PDB entry 8BA8 | electron microscopy, 3.40 A resolution | chains C and D of the 14 polymer chains in the assembly

Chain C (and D):
Molecule: Chaperonin GroEL
Source organism: Escherichia coli K-12
Notes: EC 5.6.1.7; chain D of this document is another copy of the same molecule, construct and numbering; everything in this record applies to it too
Reference sequence: P0A6F5 (CH60_ECOLI); residue numbers follow UniProt; this construct covers 1-548
Amino-acid sequence (548 residues; row label = number of the first residue in the row):
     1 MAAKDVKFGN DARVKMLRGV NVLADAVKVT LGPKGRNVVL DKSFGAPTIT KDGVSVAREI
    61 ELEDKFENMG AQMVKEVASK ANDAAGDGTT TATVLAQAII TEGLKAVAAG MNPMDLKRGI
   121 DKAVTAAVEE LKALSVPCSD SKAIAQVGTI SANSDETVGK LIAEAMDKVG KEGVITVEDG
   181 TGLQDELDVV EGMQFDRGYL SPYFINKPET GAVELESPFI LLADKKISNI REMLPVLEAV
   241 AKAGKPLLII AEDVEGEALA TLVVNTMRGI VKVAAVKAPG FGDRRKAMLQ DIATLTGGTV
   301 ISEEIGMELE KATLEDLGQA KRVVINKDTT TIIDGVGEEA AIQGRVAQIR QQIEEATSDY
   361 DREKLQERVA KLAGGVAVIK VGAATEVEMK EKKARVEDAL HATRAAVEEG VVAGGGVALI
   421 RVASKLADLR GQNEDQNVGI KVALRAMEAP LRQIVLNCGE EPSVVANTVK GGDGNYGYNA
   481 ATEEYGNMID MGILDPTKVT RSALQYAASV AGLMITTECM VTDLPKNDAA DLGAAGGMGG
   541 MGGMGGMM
Unresolved in the structure: 1, 527-548
Metal / ion sites: K+: Thr30, Lys51, Thr90 (together with ADP); Mg2+: Asp87 (together with ADP)
Residues lining bound ligands: ADP / beryllium trifluoride: Thr30, Leu31, Gly32, Pro33, Lys51, Asp52, Gly53, Asp87, Gly88, Thr89, Thr90, Thr91, Ile150, Ser154, Asp398, Gly414, Gly415, Gly416, Ile454, Tyr478, Asn479, Ala480, Ala481, Met488, Ile493, Asp495
From the paper describing this entry:
  - binding site for the ligand ADP: Asp87
  - catalytic residues: Asp52, Asp398

How chain C and chain D interact:
Contacting residue pairs - 60 pairs, chain C then chain D:
  Ala2(C) with Glu61(D), hydrogen bond (backbone-side chain)
  Ala3(C) with Glu61(D), hydrogen bond (backbone-side chain); Leu62(D); Glu63(D)
  Lys4(C) with Glu59(D), salt bridge; Glu61(D), hydrogen bond (backbone-backbone)
  Phe8(C) with Asp25(D); Ala26(D)
  Met69(C) with Val39(D), hydrophobic; Asp41(D); Pro47(D)
  Gln72(C) with Pro47(D)
  Met73(C) with Pro47(D); Ile49(D), hydrophobic
  Glu76(C) with Thr385(D); Glu386(D), hydrogen bond (side chain-backbone); Val387(D), hydrogen bond (side chain-backbone)
  Lys80(C) with Ala384(D), hydrogen bond (side chain-backbone)
  Asn112(C) with Lys34(D); Arg36(D), hydrogen bond
  Pro113(C) with Arg36(D)
  Ser228(C) with Lys242(D)
  Asn229(C) with Lys242(D), hydrogen bond (side chain-backbone)
  Asp253(C) with Lys245(D), salt bridge
  Val254(C) with Lys245(D)
  Glu255(C) with Lys242(D); Ala243(D); Gly244(D)
  Glu257(C) with Gly244(D), hydrogen bond (backbone-backbone); Lys245(D); Pro246(D); Ile270(D); Val271(D); Lys272(D), salt bridge
  Ala258(C) with Ala241(D); Gly244(D)
  Thr261(C) with Gly269(D)
  Gln505(C) with Leu183(D)
  Tyr506(C) with Ala384(D)
  Ser509(C) with Thr385(D), hydrogen bond; Glu388(D), hydrogen bond
  Val510(C) with Thr385(D)
  Leu513(C) with Asn37(D); Ile49(D), hydrophobic
  Thr516(C) with Arg36(D); Asn37(D), hydrogen bond (backbone-backbone)
  Thr517(C) with Asn37(D); Val39(D)
  Glu518(C) with Arg36(D), salt bridge; Asn37(D), hydrogen bond (backbone-backbone)
  Cys519(C) with Val38(D); Val39(D), hydrogen bond (backbone-backbone)
  Met520(C) with Val39(D)
  Val521(C) with Val39(D), hydrogen bond (backbone-backbone); Leu40(D), hydrophobic; Asp41(D), hydrogen bond (backbone-backbone); Ile60(D), hydrophobic
  Thr522(C) with Asp41(D), hydrogen bond
  Asp523(C) with Ser43(D)
  Leu524(C) with Glu63(D)
Also at the interface, not in a pair above, chain C (39 interface residues in all): Val6, Met114, Lys117, Arg231, Gly256, Leu262
Also at the interface, not in a pair above, chain D (38 interface residues in all): Val22, Gly35, Ala46, Asn153, Glu391

In short:
39 residues of chain C and 38 residues of chain D are in contact; the contacts include 17 hydrogen bonds and 4
salt bridges. Among the polar pairs are Lys4(C)-Glu59(D), Asp253(C)-Lys245(D) and Glu257(C)-Lys272(D). Chain C
binds ADP / beryllium trifluoride. From the paper: catalytic residues Asp52(C) and Asp398(C); a binding site
for the ligand ADP at Asp87(C).
Chain C and chain D are both Chaperonin GroEL (Escherichia coli K-12); the structure, CryoEM structure of
GroEL-ADP.BeF3-Rubisco, was determined by electron microscopy, deposited together with 8BA9 and 8BA7.
